PDB entry 1EF2 | X-ray diffraction, 2.50 A resolution | chains A and B of the 3 polymer chains in the assembly

# Chain A
Name: Urease alpha subunit
Organism: Klebsiella aerogenes
Notes: EC 3.5.1.5
UniProt: P18314 (URE1_KLEAE); residues 1002-1567 here correspond to UniProt positions 2-567 (UniProt number = residue number - 1000)
Chain sequence (566 residues; numbered 1002 to 1567; the number before each row is that of its first residue):
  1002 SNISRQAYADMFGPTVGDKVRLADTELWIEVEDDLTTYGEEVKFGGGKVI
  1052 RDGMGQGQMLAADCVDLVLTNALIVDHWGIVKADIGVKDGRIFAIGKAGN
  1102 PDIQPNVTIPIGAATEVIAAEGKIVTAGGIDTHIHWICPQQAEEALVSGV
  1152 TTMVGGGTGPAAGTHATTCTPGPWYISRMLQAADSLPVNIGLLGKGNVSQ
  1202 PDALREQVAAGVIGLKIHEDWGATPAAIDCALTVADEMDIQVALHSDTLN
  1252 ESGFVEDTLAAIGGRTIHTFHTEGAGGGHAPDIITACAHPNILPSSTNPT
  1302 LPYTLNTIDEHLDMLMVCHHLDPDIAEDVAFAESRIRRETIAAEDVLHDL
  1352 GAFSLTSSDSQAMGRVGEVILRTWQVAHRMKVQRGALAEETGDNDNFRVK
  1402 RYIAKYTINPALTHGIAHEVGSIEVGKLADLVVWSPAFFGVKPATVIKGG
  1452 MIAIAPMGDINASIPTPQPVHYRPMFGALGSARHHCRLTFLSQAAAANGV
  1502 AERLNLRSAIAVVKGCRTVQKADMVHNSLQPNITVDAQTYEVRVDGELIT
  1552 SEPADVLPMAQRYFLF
Modified positions: Lys1217 (lysine nz-carboxylic acid; KCX)
Curated features (UniProtKB/Swiss-Prot):
  - active site: His1320 (Proton donor)
  - binding site (Ni(2+)): His1134, His1136, Lys1217, His1246, His1272, Asp1360
  - binding site (substrate): His1219
  - modified residue: Lys1217 (N6-carboxylysine)

# Chain B
Name: Urease beta subunit
Organism: Klebsiella aerogenes
Notes: EC 3.5.1.5
UniProt: P18315 (URE2_KLEAE); residues 2001-2101 here correspond to UniProt positions 1-101 (UniProt number = residue number - 2000)
Chain sequence (101 residues; each row starts with the number of its first residue):
  2001 MIPGEYHVKPGQIALNTGRATCRVVVENHGDRPIQVGSHYHFAEVNPALK
  2051 FDRQQAAGYRLNIPAGTAVRFEPGQKREVELVAFAGHRAVFGFRGEVMGP
  2101 L

# Chain A / chain B interface
Pairs across the interface - 82 pairs, chain A then chain B:
  Ser1002(A) - Ala2014(B)
  Ser1002(A) - Leu2015(B)  hydrogen bond (backbone-backbone)
  Ser1002(A) - Asn2062(B)  hydrogen bond (backbone-side chain)
  Ser1002(A) - Pro2064(B)
  Asn1003(A) - Gln2012(B)  hydrogen bond
  Asn1003(A) - Ile2013(B)
  Asn1003(A) - Ala2014(B)
  Ile1004(A) - Gln2012(B)
  Ile1004(A) - Ile2013(B)  hydrogen bond (backbone-backbone)
  Ile1004(A) - Leu2015(B)  hydrophobic
  Ser1005(A) - Gly2011(B)
  Ser1005(A) - Gln2012(B)
  Arg1006(A) - Val2008(B)
  Arg1006(A) - Lys2009(B)
  Arg1006(A) - Gly2011(B)  hydrogen bond (backbone-backbone)
  Arg1006(A) - Gln2012(B)
  Arg1006(A) - Ile2013(B)
  Gln1007(A) - Val2008(B)
  Ala1010(A) - Val2008(B)  hydrophobic
  Phe1013(A) - Ala2065(B)
  Pro1015(A) - Tyr2006(B)
  Asp1019(A) - His2007(B)
  Asp1019(A) - Val2008(B)
  Asp1019(A) - Lys2009(B)  hydrogen bond (side chain-backbone)
  Lys1020(A) - Tyr2006(B)
  Lys1020(A) - His2007(B)  hydrogen bond (backbone-backbone)
  Val1021(A) - Glu2005(B)
  Val1021(A) - Tyr2006(B)  hydrophobic
  Arg1022(A) - Ile2002(B)
  Arg1022(A) - Gly2004(B)
  Arg1022(A) - Glu2005(B)  salt bridge
  Ala1024(A) - Pro2003(B)
  Ala1024(A) - Gly2004(B)  hydrogen bond (backbone-backbone)
  Asp1025(A) - Met2001(B)
  Asp1025(A) - Pro2003(B)
  Trp1029(A) - Glu2005(B)
  Trp1029(A) - His2007(B)
  Tyr1039(A) - Ile2013(B)  hydrophobic
  Tyr1039(A) - Ala2014(B)
  Tyr1039(A) - Leu2015(B)
  Tyr1039(A) - Asn2016(B)  hydrogen bond (backbone-backbone)
  Gly1040(A) - Leu2015(B)
  Gly1040(A) - Asn2016(B)  hydrogen bond (backbone-side chain)
  Gly1040(A) - His2039(B)
  Gly1040(A) - Arg2060(B)
  Gly1040(A) - Ala2065(B)
  Glu1041(A) - Asn2016(B)
  Glu1041(A) - Arg2019(B)  salt bridge
  Glu1041(A) - His2039(B)  salt bridge
  Glu1041(A) - Arg2060(B)  salt bridge
  Glu1042(A) - Ala2065(B)
  Lys1049(A) - Gly2066(B)  hydrogen bond (side chain-backbone)
  Val1050(A) - Ser2038(B)
  Val1050(A) - His2039(B)
  Val1050(A) - Ala2065(B)  hydrophobic
  Val1050(A) - Gly2066(B)
  Arg1052(A) - Gly2037(B)
  Gly1054(A) - Phe2091(B)
  Gly1054(A) - Phe2093(B)
  Met1055(A) - His2039(B)
  Met1055(A) - Tyr2040(B)  hydrophobic
  Met1055(A) - Phe2093(B)  hydrophobic
  Gln1059(A) - Phe2091(B)
  Pro1102(A) - Gly2086(B)
  Pro1102(A) - His2087(B)  hydrogen bond (backbone-backbone)
  Asp1103(A) - Ala2085(B)
  Asp1103(A) - Gly2086(B)
  Asp1103(A) - His2087(B)  salt bridge
  Asp1103(A) - Arg2088(B)  hydrogen bond (backbone-backbone)
  Asp1103(A) - Ala2089(B)  hydrogen bond (backbone-backbone)
  Asp1103(A) - Phe2091(B)
  Ile1104(A) - Phe2084(B)  hydrophobic
  Ile1104(A) - Ala2085(B)  hydrogen bond (backbone-backbone)
  Ile1104(A) - Gly2086(B)
  Ile1104(A) - Ala2089(B)
  Gln1105(A) - Gly2086(B)
  Gly1123(A) - Tyr2006(B)
  Pro1437(A) - Gly2004(B)
  Ala1438(A) - Pro2003(B)
  Ala1438(A) - Gly2004(B)
  Arg1563(A) - Met2001(B)
  Tyr1564(A) - Pro2003(B)
Interface residues without a listed pair, chain A (44 interface residues in all): Tyr1009, Met1012, Gly1014, Thr1016, Val1017, Gly1018, Gly1048, Asp1053, Pro1106
Interface residues without a listed pair, chain B (37 interface residues in all): Pro2010, Ile2063, Thr2067, Gly2092

# In short
44 residues of chain A face 37 of chain B across their interface, with 15 hydrogen bonds and 5 salt bridges.
Polar pairs include Arg1022(A)-Glu2005(B), Glu1041(A)-Arg2019(B) and Glu1041(A)-His2039(B). Curated annotation
(UniProt) lists active-site residue His1320(A), 6 Ni2+-binding residues and substrate-binding residue
His1219(A) on chain A.
Chain A is Urease alpha subunit and chain B is Urease beta subunit, both from Klebsiella aerogenes; the
structure, Crystal structure of manganese-substituted klebsiella aerogenes urease, was determined by X-ray
diffraction.
